5HZP - chains C and A of the 4 polymer chains in the assembly; structure by X-ray diffraction, 2.74 A resolution.

Chain C (and A):
Protein: M protein, serotype 49
Source organism: Streptococcus pyogenes serotype M49
Notes: chain A of this document is another copy of the same molecule, construct and numbering; everything in this record applies to it too
Reference sequence: P16947 (M49_STRP9); numbering as in UniProt (aligned over 42-127)
Sequence (90 residues; each row starts with the number of its first residue):
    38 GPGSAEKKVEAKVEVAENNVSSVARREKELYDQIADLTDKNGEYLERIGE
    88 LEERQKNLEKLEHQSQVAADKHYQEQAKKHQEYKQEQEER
Not modelled in the structure: 38-55, 127
Construct notes: expression tag (38-41)

How chain C and chain A interact:
Pairs across the interface - 37 pairs, chain C then chain A:
  Arg-63(C) with Tyr-68(A)
  Leu-67(C) with Leu-67(A), hydrophobic; Tyr-68(A), hydrophobic; Ile-71(A), hydrophobic
  Tyr-68(C) with Arg-63(A), hydrogen bond; Leu-67(A), hydrophobic
  Gln-70(C) with Ile-71(A)
  Ile-71(C) with Leu-67(A); Gln-70(A); Ile-71(A), hydrophobic; Leu-74(A)
  Leu-74(C) with Leu-74(A), hydrophobic; Thr-75(A); Asn-78(A)
  Thr-75(C) with Leu-74(A)
  Lys-77(C) with Asn-78(A)
  Asn-78(C) with Leu-74(A); Lys-77(A); Asn-78(A), hydrogen bond; Tyr-81(A)
  Tyr-81(C) with Asn-78(A); Tyr-81(A), hydrophobic; Leu-82(A), hydrophobic
  Leu-82(C) with Tyr-81(A)
  Arg-84(C) with Ile-85(A); Glu-89(A), salt bridge
  Ile-85(C) with Tyr-81(A); Arg-84(A); Ile-85(A), hydrophobic
  Leu-88(C) with Leu-88(A), hydrophobic; Glu-89(A); Gln-92(A), hydrogen bond (backbone-side chain)
  Glu-89(C) with Leu-88(A)
  Arg-91(C) with Gln-92(A)
  Gln-92(C) with Arg-91(A), hydrogen bond; Gln-92(A)
  Tyr-120(C) with Tyr-120(A), hydrogen bond
Also at the interface, not in a pair above, chain C (20 interface residues in all): Glu-64, Leu-95

Overview:
Chain C and chain A form an interface of 20 and 18 residues respectively; the contacts include 5 hydrogen
bonds and 1 salt bridge. Polar contacts include Arg-84(C)/Glu-89(A), Tyr-68(C)/Arg-63(A) and
Asn-78(C)/Asn-78(A).
Chain C and chain A are both M protein, serotype 49 (Streptococcus pyogenes serotype M49); the structure,
Structure of human C4b-binding protein alpha chain CCP domains 1 and 2 in complex with the ..., was determined
by X-ray diffraction (same publication as 5HYP, 5HYT, 5HYU and 5I0Q).
